4A3I - chains A and N of the 14 polymer chains in the assembly; structure by X-ray diffraction, 3.80 A resolution.

[Chain A]
Name: DNA-directed RNA polymerase II subunit RPB1
From: Saccharomyces cerevisiae
Notes: EC 2.7.7.6
UniProt: P04050 (RPB1_YEAST); residue numbers follow UniProt; this construct covers 1-1732
Sequence (1732 residues; row label = number of the first residue in the row):
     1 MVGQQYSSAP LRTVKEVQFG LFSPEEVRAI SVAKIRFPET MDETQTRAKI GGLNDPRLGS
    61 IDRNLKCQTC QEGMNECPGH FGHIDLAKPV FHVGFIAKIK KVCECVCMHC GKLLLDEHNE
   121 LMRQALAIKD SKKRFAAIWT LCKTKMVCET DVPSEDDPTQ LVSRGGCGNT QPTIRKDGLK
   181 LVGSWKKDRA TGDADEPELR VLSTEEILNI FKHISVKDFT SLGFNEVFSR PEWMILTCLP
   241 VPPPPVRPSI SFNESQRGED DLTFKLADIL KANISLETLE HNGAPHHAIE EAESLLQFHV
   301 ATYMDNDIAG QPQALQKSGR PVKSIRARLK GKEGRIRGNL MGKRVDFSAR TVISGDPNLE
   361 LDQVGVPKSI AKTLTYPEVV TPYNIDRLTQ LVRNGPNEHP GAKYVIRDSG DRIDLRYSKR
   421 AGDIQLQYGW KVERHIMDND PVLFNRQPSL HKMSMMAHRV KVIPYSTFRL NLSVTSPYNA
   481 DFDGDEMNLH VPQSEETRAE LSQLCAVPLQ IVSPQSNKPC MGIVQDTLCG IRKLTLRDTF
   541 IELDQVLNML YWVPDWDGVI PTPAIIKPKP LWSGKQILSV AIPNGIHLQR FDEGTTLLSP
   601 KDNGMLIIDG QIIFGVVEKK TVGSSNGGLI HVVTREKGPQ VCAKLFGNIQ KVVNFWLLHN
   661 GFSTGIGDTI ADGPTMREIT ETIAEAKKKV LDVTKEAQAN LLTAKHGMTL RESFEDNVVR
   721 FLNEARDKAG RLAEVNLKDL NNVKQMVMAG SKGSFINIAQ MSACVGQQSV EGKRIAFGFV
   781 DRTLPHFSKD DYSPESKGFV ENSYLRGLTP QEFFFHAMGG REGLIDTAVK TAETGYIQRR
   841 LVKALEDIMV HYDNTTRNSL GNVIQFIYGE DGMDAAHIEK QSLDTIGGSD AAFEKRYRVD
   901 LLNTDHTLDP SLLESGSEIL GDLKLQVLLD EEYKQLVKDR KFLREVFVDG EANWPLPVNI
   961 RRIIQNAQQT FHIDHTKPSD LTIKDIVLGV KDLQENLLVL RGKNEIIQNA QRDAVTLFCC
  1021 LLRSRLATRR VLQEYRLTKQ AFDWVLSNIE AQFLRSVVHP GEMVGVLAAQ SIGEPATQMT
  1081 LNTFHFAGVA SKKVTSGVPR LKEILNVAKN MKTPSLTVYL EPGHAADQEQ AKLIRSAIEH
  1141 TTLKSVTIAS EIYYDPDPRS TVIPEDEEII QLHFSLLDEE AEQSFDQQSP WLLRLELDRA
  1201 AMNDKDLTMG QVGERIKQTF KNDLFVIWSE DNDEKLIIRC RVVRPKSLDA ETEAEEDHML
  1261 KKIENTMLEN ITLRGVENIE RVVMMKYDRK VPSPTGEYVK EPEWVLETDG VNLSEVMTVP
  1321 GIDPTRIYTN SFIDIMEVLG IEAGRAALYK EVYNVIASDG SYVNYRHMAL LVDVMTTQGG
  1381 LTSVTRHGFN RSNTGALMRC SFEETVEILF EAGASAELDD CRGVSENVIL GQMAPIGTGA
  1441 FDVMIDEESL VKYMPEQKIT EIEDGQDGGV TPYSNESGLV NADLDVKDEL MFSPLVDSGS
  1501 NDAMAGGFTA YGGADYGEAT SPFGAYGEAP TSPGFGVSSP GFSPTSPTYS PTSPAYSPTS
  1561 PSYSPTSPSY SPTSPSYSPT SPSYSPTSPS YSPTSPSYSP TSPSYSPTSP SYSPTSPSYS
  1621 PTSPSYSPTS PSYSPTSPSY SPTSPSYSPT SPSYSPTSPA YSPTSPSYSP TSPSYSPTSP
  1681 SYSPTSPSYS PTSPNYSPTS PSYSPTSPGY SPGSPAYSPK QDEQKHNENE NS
Disordered / not traced: 1-2, 1081-1091, 1177-1186, 1244-1253, 1456-1732
UniProt features mapped onto this chain:
  - region: Pro-248 to Asp-260 (Lid loop), Asn-306 to Lys-323 (Rudder loop), Pro-810 to Glu-822 (Bridging helix)
  - binding site (Zn(2+)): Cys-67, Cys-70, Cys-77, His-80, Cys-107, Cys-110, Cys-148, Cys-167
  - binding site (Mg(2+)): Asp-481, Asp-483, Asp-485
  - modified residue: Thr-1471 (Phosphothreonine)
  - cross-link (Glycyl lysine isopeptide (Lys-Gly)): Lys-695 (interchain with G-Cter in ubiquitin), Lys-1246 (interchain with G-Cter in ubiquitin), Lys-1350 (interchain with G-Cter in ubiquitin)
  - natural variant: Ser-1653 to Pro-1659 (deletion: In strain: A364A)
  - mutagenesis: Lys-1246 (K1246R: Impairs ubiquitination during transcription stress)
Bound ions: Zn2+ site 1: Cys-67, Cys-70, Cys-77, His-80; Zn2+ site 2: Cys-107, Cys-110, Cys-148, Cys-167; Mg2+: Asp-481, Asp-483, Asp-485
What the authors report for this chain:
  - mutagenesis - Q1078N, Q1078S: abolished growth (citing earlier work)

[Chain N]
Molecule: 15-nt DNA strand
Sequence (15 nucleotides; each row starts with the number of its first residue):
     1 GGCACAACTG CGGCT
Disordered / not traced: 1, 13-15

[Chain A / chain N interface]
Pairs across the interface (7; chain A residue first):
  Lys-101(A) with DC8(N), salt bridge to the phosphate
  Trp-139(A) with DC8(N), phosphate contact
  Lys-1102(A) with DA4(N), salt bridge to the phosphate
  Val-1107(A) with DC5(N), phosphate contact
  Ala-1108(A) with DC5(N), phosphate contact
  Lys-1109(A) with DC5(N), hydrogen bond to the phosphate
  His-1387(A) with DA6(N), sugar contact
Other interface residues (no listed pair), chain A (8 interface residues in all): Asn-1110

[Overview]
8 residues of chain A face 4 of chain N across their interface, with 1 hydrogen bond and 2 salt bridges. Among
the polar pairs are Lys-1109(A)/DC5(N), Lys-101(A)/DC8(N) and Lys-1102(A)/DA4(N). From UniProt: 8 Zn2+-binding
residues, 3 Mg2+-binding residues and one mutagenesis site on chain A. From the paper: Q1078N and Q1078S of
chain A abolish growth.
Here chain A is DNA-directed RNA polymerase II subunit RPB1 (Saccharomyces cerevisiae) and chain N is a 15-nt
DNA strand. Entry 4A3I (RNA Polymerase II binary complex with DNA) was determined by X-ray diffraction,
deposited together with 4A3B, 4A3C, 4A3D, 4A3E, 4A3F, 4A3G and 4 further entries.
